Entry 4Y69 (X-ray diffraction, 2.90 A resolution); this record covers chains L and V of the 30 polymer chains in the assembly.

# Chain L
Protein: Proteasome subunit beta type-6
From: Saccharomyces cerevisiae (strain ATCC 204508 / S288c)
Notes: EC 3.4.25.1
UniProtKB: P23724 (PSB6_YEAST); residues 1-222 here correspond to UniProt positions 20-241 (UniProt number = residue number + 19)
Sequence (222 residues; numbered 1 to 222; the number before each row is that of its first residue):
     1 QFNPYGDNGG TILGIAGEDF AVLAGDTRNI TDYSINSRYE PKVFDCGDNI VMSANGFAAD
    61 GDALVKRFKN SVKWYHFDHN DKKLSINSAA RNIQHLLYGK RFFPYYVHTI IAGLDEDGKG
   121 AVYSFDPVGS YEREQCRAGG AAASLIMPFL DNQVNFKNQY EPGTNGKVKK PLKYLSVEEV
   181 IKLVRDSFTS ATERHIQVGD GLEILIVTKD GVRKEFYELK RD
Metal / ion sites: Mg2+: Asp222 (shared with Ile163(V), Asp166(V), Ser169(V) of chain V)

# Chain V
Protein: Proteasome subunit beta type-2
From: Saccharomyces cerevisiae (strain ATCC 204508 / S288c)
Notes: EC 3.4.25.1
UniProtKB: P25043 (PSB2_YEAST); residues 1-232 here correspond to UniProt positions 30-261 (UniProt number = residue number + 29)
Sequence (232 residues; row label = number of the first residue in the row):
     1 TTIVGVKFNN GVVIAADTRS TQGPIVADKN CAKLHRISPK IWCAGAGTAA DTEAVTQLIG
    61 SNIELHSLYT SREPRVVSAL QMLKQHLFKY QGHIGAYLIV AGVDPTGSHL FSIHAHGSTD
   121 VGYYLSLGSG SLAAMAVLES HWKQDLTKEE AIKLASDAIQ AGIWNDLGSG SNVDVCVMEI
   181 GKDAEYLRNY LTPNVREEKQ KSYKFPRGTT AVLKESIVNI CDIQEEQVDI TA
Unresolved in the structure: 227-232
UniProt features mapped onto this chain:
  - active site: Thr1 (Nucleophile)
Metal / ion sites: Mg2+: Ile163, Asp166, Ser169 (shared with Asp222(L) of chain L)

# How chain L and chain V interact
Pairs across the interface (61; chain L residue first):
  Arg28(L) with Leu167(V)
  Ile30(L) with Leu167(V), hydrophobic
  Asp32(L) with Leu167(V)
  Tyr33(L) with Asp166(V); Leu167(V), hydrogen bond (backbone-backbone); Gly168(V)
  Ile35(L) with Trp164(V); Leu167(V), hydrophobic
  Arg38(L) with Trp164(V), hydrogen bond (side chain-backbone); Asn165(V)
  Phe149(L) with Tyr203(V)
  Asn152(L) with Phe205(V)
  Gln153(L) with Tyr203(V); Phe205(V)
  Asn158(L) with Thr209(V)
  Gln159(L) with Phe205(V); Thr209(V)
  Tyr160(L) with Thr209(V), hydrogen bond (backbone-backbone); Ala211(V), hydrophobic
  Pro162(L) with Pro206(V), hydrophobic; Arg207(V); Gly208(V)
  Asn165(L) with Thr210(V); Val212(V)
  Gly166(L) with Ala211(V)
  Glu179(L) with Lys201(V)
  Lys182(L) with Gln200(V)
  Leu183(L) with Tyr203(V)
  Arg185(L) with Glu197(V), salt bridge; Gln200(V), hydrogen bond
  Asp186(L) with Lys199(V); Gln200(V), hydrogen bond (side chain-backbone); Lys201(V), hydrogen bond (side chain-backbone); Tyr203(V), hydrogen bond
  Thr189(L) with Arg196(V)
  Ser190(L) with Arg196(V)
  Glu193(L) with Val26(V); Lys29(V), salt bridge; Arg196(V)
  Arg194(L) with Pro24(V); Ile25(V); Val26(V), hydrogen bond (backbone-backbone); Ala27(V), hydrogen bond (side chain-backbone); Lys29(V)
  His195(L) with Pro24(V); Ile25(V)
  Ile196(L) with Arg19(V); Thr21(V); Pro24(V), hydrogen bond (backbone-backbone); Val26(V), hydrophobic; Leu167(V)
  Lys220(L) with Asn194(V), hydrogen bond (side chain-backbone)
  Arg221(L) with Trp164(V)
  Asp222(L) with Arg19(V), salt bridge; Ile163(V); Trp164(V); Asp166(V); Ser169(V); Gly170(V); Ser171(V), hydrogen bond (side chain-backbone); Asn194(V)
Also at the interface, not in a pair above, chain L (33 interface residues in all): Ser34, Leu145, Glu161, Glu218
Also at the interface, not in a pair above, chain V (34 interface residues in all): Gly23, Asp28, Val195

# In short
33 residues of chain L and 34 residues of chain V are in contact, with 12 hydrogen bonds and 3 salt bridges.
Among the polar pairs are Arg185(L)-Glu197(V), Glu193(L)-Lys29(V) and Asp222(L)-Arg19(V). Curated annotation
(UniProt) lists active-site residue Thr1(V) on chain V.
Chain L is Proteasome subunit beta type-6 and chain V is Proteasome subunit beta type-2, both from
Saccharomyces cerevisiae (strain ATCC 204508 / S288c); the structure, Yeast 20S proteasome in complex with
Ac-PAD-ep, was determined by X-ray diffraction (same publication as 4Y6A, 4Y6V, 4Y6Z, 4Y70, 4Y74, 4Y75 and 34
further entries).
